5KFX - chains A and P of the 3 polymer chains in the assembly; structure by X-ray diffraction, 1.52 A resolution.

== Chain A ==
Protein: DNA polymerase eta
Organism: Homo sapiens
Notes: EC 2.7.7.7
UniProt: Q9Y253 (POLH_HUMAN); residue numbers follow UniProt; this construct covers 1-432
Amino-acid sequence (435 residues; row label = number of the first residue in the row; numbers below 1 keep their minus sign (Gly-2 is residue -2)):
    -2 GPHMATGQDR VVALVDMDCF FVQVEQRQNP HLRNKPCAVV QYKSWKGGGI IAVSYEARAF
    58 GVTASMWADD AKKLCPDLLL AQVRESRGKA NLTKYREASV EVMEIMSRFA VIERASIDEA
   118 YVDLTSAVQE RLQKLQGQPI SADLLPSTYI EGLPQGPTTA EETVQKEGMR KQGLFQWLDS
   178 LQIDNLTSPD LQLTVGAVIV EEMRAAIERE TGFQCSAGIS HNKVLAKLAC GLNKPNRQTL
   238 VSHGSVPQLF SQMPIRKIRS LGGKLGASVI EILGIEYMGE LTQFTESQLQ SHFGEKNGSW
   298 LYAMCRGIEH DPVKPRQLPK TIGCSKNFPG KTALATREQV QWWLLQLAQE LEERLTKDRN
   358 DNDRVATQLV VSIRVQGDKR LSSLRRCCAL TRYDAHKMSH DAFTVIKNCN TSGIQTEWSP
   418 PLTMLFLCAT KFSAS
Not modelled in the structure: 155-159
Construct notes: expression tag (-2 to 0); engineered mutation Ala61 (Arg in Q9Y253)
Ion coordination: Mg2+ site 1: Asp13, Asp115, Glu116 (together with 2'-deoxyadenosine 5'-triphosphate) (shared with DT8(P) of chain P); Ca2+: Asp13, Met14, Asp115 (together with 2'-deoxyadenosine 5'-triphosphate); Mg2+ site 2: Asp13, Met14, Asp115 (together with diphosphate) (shared with DA9(P) of chain P); K+: Asp13, Asp115, Glu116 (shared with DT8(P), DA9(P) of chain P)
Small-molecule neighbours:
  - : Asp13, Met14, Asp15, Cys16, Asp115, Lys231
  - diphosphate / 2'-deoxyadenosine 5'-triphosphate: Asp13, Met14, Asp15, Cys16, Phe17, Phe18, Ile48, Ala49, Tyr52, Arg55, Ile114, Asp115, Lys231
Swiss-Prot annotation at these positions:
  - binding site (Mg(2+)): Asp13, Met14, Asp115, Glu116
  - binding site (Mn(2+)): Asp13, Met14, Asp115, Glu116
  - natural variant: Val37 (deletion: In XPV), Leu75 (deletion: In XPV), Arg93 (R93P: In XPV), Arg111 (R111H: In XPV), Thr122 (T122P: In XPV), Gly153 (G153D: In a breast cancer sample), Thr191 (T191P: In XPV), Gly263 (G263V: In XPV), Val266 (V266D: In XPV), Gly295 (G295R: In XPV), Arg361 (R361S: In XPV)
  - mutagenesis: Tyr52 (Y52A/F: Reduces DNA polymerase activity; Y52E: Reduces DNA polymerase activity. Increases fidelity of replication and reduces translesion bypass), Ser62 (S62G: Increased DNA polymerase activity and translesion bypass compared to wild-type), Ala68 (A68S/V: Severe reduction in thymine dimer translesion bypass), Asn324 to Pro326 (Reduces binding to chromatin and to monoubiquitinated PCNA. Abolishes binding to monoubiquitinated PCNA; when associated with 705-E--H-713 Del)

== Chain P ==
Molecule: 9-nt DNA strand
Sequence (9 nucleotides; numbered 1 to 9; the number before each row is that of its first residue):
     1 AGCGTCATA
Ion coordination: Mg2+ site 1: DT8 (together with 2'-deoxyadenosine 5'-triphosphate) (shared with Asp13(A), Asp115(A), Glu116(A) of chain A); K+: DT8, DA9 (shared with Asp13(A), Asp115(A), Glu116(A) of chain A); Mg2+ site 2: DA9 (together with diphosphate) (shared with Asp13(A), Met14(A), Asp115(A) of chain A)

== How chain A and chain P interact ==
Residue-residue contacts (33; chain A residue first):
  Asp13(A) - DA9(P)  phosphate contact
  Phe17(A) - DA9(P)  hydrogen bond to the phosphate
  Phe18(A) - DA9(P)  hydrogen bond to the phosphate
  Ile48(A) - DA9(P)  sugar contact
  Ala49(A) - DA9(P)  phosphate contact
  Ser113(A) - DT8(P)  hydrogen bond to the phosphate
  Ile114(A) - DA9(P)  sugar contact
  Asp115(A) - DT8(P)  phosphate contact
  Asp115(A) - DA9(P)  phosphate contact
  Glu116(A) - DT8(P)  phosphate contact
  Lys224(A) - DA7(P)  phosphate contact
  Lys224(A) - DT8(P)  salt bridge to the phosphate
  Ile255(A) - DA7(P)  phosphate contact
  Arg256(A) - DA7(P)  phosphate contact
  Arg256(A) - DT8(P)  salt bridge to the phosphate
  Ser257(A) - DC6(P)  phosphate contact
  Ser257(A) - DA7(P)  hydrogen bond to the phosphate
  Leu258(A) - DA7(P)  hydrogen bond to the phosphate
  Gly259(A) - DA7(P)  hydrogen bond to the phosphate
  Gly260(A) - DC6(P)  phosphate contact
  Gly260(A) - DA7(P)  phosphate contact
  Lys261(A) - DT5(P)  salt bridge to the phosphate
  Lys261(A) - DC6(P)  hydrogen bond to the phosphate
  Leu262(A) - DC6(P)  hydrogen bond to the phosphate
  Arg377(A) - DC3(P)  phosphate contact
  Arg377(A) - DG4(P)  salt bridge to the phosphate
  Leu378(A) - DT5(P)  base contact
  Ser380(A) - DC3(P)  phosphate contact
  Leu381(A) - DC3(P)  phosphate contact
  Arg382(A) - DG2(P)  sugar contact
  Arg382(A) - DC3(P)  hydrogen bond to the phosphate
  Arg383(A) - DG2(P)  phosphate contact
  Cys384(A) - DG2(P)  hydrogen bond to the phosphate
Other interface residues (no listed pair), chain A (27 interface residues in all): Cys16, Ser379
Other interface residues (no listed pair), chain P (9 interface residues in all): DA1

== Summary ==
27 residues of chain A face 9 of chain P across their interface, with 10 hydrogen bonds and 4 salt bridges.
Polar pairs include Phe17(A)-DA9(P), Phe18(A)-DA9(P) and Ser113(A)-DT8(P). Chain A binds compounds CA/MG and
diphosphate / 2'-deoxyadenosine 5'-triphosphate.
Chain A is DNA polymerase eta (Homo sapiens) and chain P is a 9-nt DNA strand; the structure, Human DNA
polymerase eta R61A-DNA ternary complex: reaction with 1 mM Mg2+ for 300s, was determined by X-ray
diffraction, deposited together with 5KFA, 5KFB, 5KFC, 5KFD, 5KFE, 5KFF and 28 further entries.
